9Q96 - chains M and T of the 8 polymer chains in the assembly; structure by electron microscopy, 4.60 A resolution (low resolution: residue-level contacts below are approximate; hydrogen-bond / salt-bridge calls are withheld).

[Chain M]
Protein: RNA polymerase sigma-54 factor
From: Klebsiella pneumoniae
UniProtKB: A0A377VEN9 (A0A377VEN9_KLEPN); the construct has insertions or renumbered stretches relative to UniProt, so the offset changes along the chain: 26-257 = UniProt 2-233; 259-292 = UniProt 234-267; 333-477 = UniProt 309-453
Sequence (497 residues; numbered -19 to 477 plus 41 insertion-coded residues; 41 numbers in that range are skipped by the numbering (no residue carries them; nothing is unmodelled there); the number before each row is that of its first residue; a row labelled like 292A-292Z holds insertion residues (292A, then the next letters in order); numbers below 1 keep their minus sign (Met-19 is residue -19)):
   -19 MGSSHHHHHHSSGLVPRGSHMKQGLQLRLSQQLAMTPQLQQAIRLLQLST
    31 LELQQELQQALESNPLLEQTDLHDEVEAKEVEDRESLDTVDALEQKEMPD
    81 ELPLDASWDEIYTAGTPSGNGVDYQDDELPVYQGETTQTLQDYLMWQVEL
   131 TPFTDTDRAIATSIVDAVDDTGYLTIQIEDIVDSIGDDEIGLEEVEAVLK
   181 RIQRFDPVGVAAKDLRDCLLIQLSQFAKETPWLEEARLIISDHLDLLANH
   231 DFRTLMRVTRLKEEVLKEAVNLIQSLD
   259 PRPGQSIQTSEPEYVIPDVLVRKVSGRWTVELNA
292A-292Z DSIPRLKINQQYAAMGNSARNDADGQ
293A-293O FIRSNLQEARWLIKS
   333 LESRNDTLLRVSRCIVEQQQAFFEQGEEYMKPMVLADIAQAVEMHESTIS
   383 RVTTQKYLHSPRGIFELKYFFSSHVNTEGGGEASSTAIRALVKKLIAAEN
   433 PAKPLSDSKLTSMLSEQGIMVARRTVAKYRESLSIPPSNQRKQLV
Unresolved in the structure: -19 to 105, 292A-292Z, 293A-293O, 404-414, 474-477
Differences from the reference sequence: initiating methionine (-19); expression tag (-18 to 25)

[Chain T]
Molecule: Nifh promoter template DNA
Sequence (46 nucleotides; row label = number of the first residue in the row; numbers below 1 keep their minus sign (DC-16 is residue -16)):
   -16 CAACAGCATGCGCGCCCAGGGCTGATCGTGCAAAAGTCGTGCCAGC
Unresolved in the structure: 6-10

[How chain M and chain T interact]
Contacting residue pairs (17):
  Glu108(M) - DA1(T)
  Glu108(M) - DG2(T)
  Leu109(M) - DG2(T)
  Val343(M) - DG11(T)
  Val374(M) - DT12(T)
  Glu375(M) - DT12(T)
  Ser416(M) - DG22(T)
  Ser417(M) - DC21(T)
  Ser417(M) - DG22(T)
  Ala454(M) - DG24(T)
  Arg455(M) - DG24(T)
  Arg455(M) - DC25(T)
  Arg456(M) - DT23(T)
  Arg456(M) - DG24(T)
  Thr457(M) - DT23(T)
  Thr457(M) - DG24(T)
  Val458(M) - DT23(T)
Also at the interface, not in a pair above, chain M (15 interface residues in all): Pro110, His377, Ile451
Also at the interface, not in a pair above, chain T (10 interface residues in all): DC14

[In short]
The interface between chain M and chain T involves 15 residues on one side and 10 on the other.
Chain M is RNA polymerase sigma-54 factor (Klebsiella pneumoniae) and chain T is Nifh promoter template DNA;
the structure, Cryo-EM Structure of Bacterial RNA polymerase-sigma54 transcription open complex with wild type
sigma54, from RPi(-10-1), was determined by electron microscopy (same publication as 9Q91, 9Q92, 9Q93, 9Q94,
9Q95, 9Q97 and 9Q98).
